3ZTN - chains B and H of the 4 polymer chains in the assembly; structure by X-ray diffraction, 3.00 A resolution.

# Chain B
Molecule: Haemagglutinin
Source organism: Influenza A virus
Notes: fragment: ha2, residues 345-520
UniProtKB: C3W5S1 (C3W5S1_I09A0); residues 1-176 here correspond to UniProt positions 345-520 (UniProt number = residue number + 344)
Amino-acid sequence (176 residues; row label = number of the first residue in the row):
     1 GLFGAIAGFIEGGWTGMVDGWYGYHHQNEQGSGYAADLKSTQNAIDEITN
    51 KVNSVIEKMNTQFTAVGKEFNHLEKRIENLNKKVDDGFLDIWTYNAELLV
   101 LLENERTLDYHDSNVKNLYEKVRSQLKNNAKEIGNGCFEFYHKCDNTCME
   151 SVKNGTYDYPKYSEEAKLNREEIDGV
Disordered / not traced: 174-176
Disulfide bonds: Cys144-Cys148

# Chain H
Molecule: FI6V3 antibody light chain
Source organism: Homo sapiens
Notes: antibody fragment or engineered binder
Amino-acid sequence (226 residues; each row starts with the number of its first residue; a row labelled like 82A-82C holds insertion residues (82A, then the next letters in order)):
     1 QVQLVESGGGVVQPGRSLRLSCAASGFTFSTYAMHWVRQAPGKGLEWVAV
    51 IS
   52A Y
    53 DANYKYYADSVKGRFTISRDNSKNTLYLQM
82A-82C NSL
    83 RAEDTAVYYCAKDSQLRS
100A-100L LLYFEWLSQGYF
   101 DYWGQGTLVTVSSASTKGPSVFPLAPSSGGTAALGCLVKDYFPEPVTVSW
   151 NSGALTSGVHTFPAVLQSSGLYSLSSVVTVPSSSLGTQTYICNVNHKPSN
   201 TKVDKRVEPK
Disordered / not traced: 121-135, 146-160, 178-193, 204-210
Disulfide bonds: Cys22-Cys92

# How chain B and chain H interact
Pairs across the interface - 20 pairs, chain B then chain H:
  Val18(B) - Phe100D(H)
  Asp19(B) - Phe100D(H)
  Asp19(B) - Trp100F(H)  hydrogen bond (backbone-side chain)
  Gly20(B) - Phe100D(H)
  Trp21(B) - Tyr100C(H)  hydrophobic
  Trp21(B) - Phe100D(H)
  Leu38(B) - Trp100F(H)  hydrophobic
  Thr41(B) - Trp100F(H)
  Gln42(B) - Trp100F(H)
  Gln42(B) - Leu100G(H)
  Gln42(B) - Ser100H(H)  hydrogen bond
  Ile45(B) - Leu100A(H)
  Ile45(B) - Tyr100C(H)  hydrophobic
  Ile45(B) - Leu100G(H)  hydrophobic
  Thr49(B) - Leu100A(H)
  Asn53(B) - Leu98(H)  hydrogen bond (side chain-backbone)
  Asn53(B) - Arg99(H)  hydrogen bond
  Ile56(B) - Arg99(H)
  Glu57(B) - Leu98(H)
  Glu57(B) - Arg99(H)  salt bridge
Interface residues without a listed pair, chain B (13 interface residues in all): Ile48
The authors on this interface:
  - residue pairs: Trp21(B)-Phe100D(H)
  - epitope / paratope residues, chain B: Trp21(B)
  - epitope / paratope residues, chain H: Leu98(H), Phe100D(H)

# In short
The interface between chain B and chain H involves 13 residues on one side and 8 on the other; the contacts
include 4 hydrogen bonds and 1 salt bridge. Polar contacts include Glu57(B)-Arg99(H), Asp19(B)-Trp100F(H) and
Gln42(B)-Ser100H(H). The paper describes a contact between Trp21(B) and Phe100D(H). The paper reports
epitope/paratope residues Trp21(B) and Leu98(H) among others.
Chain B is Haemagglutinin (Influenza A virus) and chain H is FI6V3 antibody light chain (Homo sapiens); the
structure, Structure of influenza A neutralizing antibody selected from cultures of single human plasma cells
in complex ..., was determined by X-ray diffraction (same publication as 3ZTJ).
